PDB entry 7KGF | electron microscopy, 3.42 A resolution | chains A and B of the 3 polymer chains in the assembly

[Chain A (and B)]
Name: Efflux pump membrane transporter
Source organism: Acinetobacter baumannii
Notes: chain B of this document is another copy of the same molecule, construct and numbering; everything in this record applies to it too
UniProtKB: Q2FD70 (Q2FD70_ACIBA); residues 1-1035 here correspond to UniProt positions 2-1036 (UniProt number = residue number + 1)
Chain sequence (1035 residues; row label = number of the first residue in the row):
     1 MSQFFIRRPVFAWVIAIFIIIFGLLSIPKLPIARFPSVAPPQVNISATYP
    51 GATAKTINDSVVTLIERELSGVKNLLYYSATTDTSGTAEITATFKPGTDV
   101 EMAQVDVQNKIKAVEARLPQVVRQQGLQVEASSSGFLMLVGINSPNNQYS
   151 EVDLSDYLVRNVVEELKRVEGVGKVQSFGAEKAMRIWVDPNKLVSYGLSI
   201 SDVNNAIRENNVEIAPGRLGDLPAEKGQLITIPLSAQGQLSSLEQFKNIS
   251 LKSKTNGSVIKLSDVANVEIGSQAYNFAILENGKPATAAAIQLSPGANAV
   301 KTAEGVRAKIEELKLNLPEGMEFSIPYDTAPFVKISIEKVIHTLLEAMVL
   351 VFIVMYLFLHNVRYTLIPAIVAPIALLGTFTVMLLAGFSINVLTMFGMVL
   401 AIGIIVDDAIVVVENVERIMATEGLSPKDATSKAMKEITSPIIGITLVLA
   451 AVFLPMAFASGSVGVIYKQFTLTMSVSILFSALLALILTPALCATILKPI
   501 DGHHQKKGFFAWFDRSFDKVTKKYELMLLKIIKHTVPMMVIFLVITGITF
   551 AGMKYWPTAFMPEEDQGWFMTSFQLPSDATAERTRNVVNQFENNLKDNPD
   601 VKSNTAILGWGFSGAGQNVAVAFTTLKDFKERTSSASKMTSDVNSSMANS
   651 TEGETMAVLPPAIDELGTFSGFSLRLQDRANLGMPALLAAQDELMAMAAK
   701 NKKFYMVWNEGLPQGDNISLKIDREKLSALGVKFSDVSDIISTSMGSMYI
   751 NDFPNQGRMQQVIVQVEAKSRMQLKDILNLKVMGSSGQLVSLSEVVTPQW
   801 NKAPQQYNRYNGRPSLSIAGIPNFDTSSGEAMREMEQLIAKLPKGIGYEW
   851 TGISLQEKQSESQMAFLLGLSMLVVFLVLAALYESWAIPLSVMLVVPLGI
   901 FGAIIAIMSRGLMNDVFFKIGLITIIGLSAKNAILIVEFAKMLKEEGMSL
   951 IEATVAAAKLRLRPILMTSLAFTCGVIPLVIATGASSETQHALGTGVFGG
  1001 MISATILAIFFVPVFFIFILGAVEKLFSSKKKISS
Unresolved in the structure: 501-507, 1028-1035

[Interface between chain A and chain B]
Contacting residue pairs (84):
  Gly51(A) with Pro216(B)
  Thr53(A) with Pro216(B)
  Arg67(A) with Arg168(B)
  Thr84(A) with Arg218(B)
  Lys110(A) with Glu101(B), salt bridge
  Lys112(A) with Gln108(B); Asn109(B), hydrogen bond; Lys112(B)
  Ala113(A) with Gln108(B)
  Ala116(A) with Leu127(B); Gln128(B)
  Gln120(A) with Gln124(B), hydrogen bond (side chain-backbone); Gln125(B)
  Arg123(A) with Gln124(B), hydrogen bond (side chain-backbone); Gln125(B), hydrogen bond (side chain-backbone)
  Trp187(A) with Pro223(B), hydrophobic
  Tyr275(A) with Leu222(B); Pro223(B)
  Ser577(A) with Thr231(B)
  Asp578(A) with Leu229(B); Ile230(B); Thr231(B), hydrogen bond (backbone-backbone)
  Ala579(A) with Thr231(B)
  Thr580(A) with Gln228(B), hydrogen bond (side chain-backbone); Leu229(B); Ile230(B); Thr231(B)
  Glu582(A) with Gly227(B), hydrogen bond (side chain-backbone); Gln228(B)
  Arg583(A) with Leu229(B), hydrogen bond (side chain-backbone)
  Gln617(A) with Gly220(B); Asp221(B), hydrogen bond; Leu222(B); Thr231(B)
  Asp716(A) with Ile232(B); Pro233(B)
  Asn717(A) with Pro233(B)
  Ile718(A) with Ile232(B), hydrophobic; Pro233(B), hydrogen bond (backbone-backbone); Leu234(B); Ser235(B), hydrogen bond (backbone-backbone)
  Ser719(A) with Ser235(B)
  Leu720(A) with Leu234(B), hydrophobic; Ser235(B), hydrogen bond (backbone-backbone); Ala236(B); Gln237(B), hydrogen bond (backbone-backbone)
  Ile722(A) with Gln237(B)
  Arg724(A) with Asn210(B), hydrogen bond (side chain-backbone); Gly238(B), hydrogen bond (side chain-backbone); Gln239(B); Leu240(B); Gln245(B)
  Lys733(A) with Glu209(B); Asn210(B), hydrogen bond
  Phe734(A) with Glu209(B); Asn210(B); Val212(B), hydrophobic; Gly238(B)
  Ser735(A) with Glu209(B)
  Ser738(A) with Val212(B); Ile214(B)
  Ile741(A) with Ile214(B), hydrophobic; Ala236(B), hydrophobic
  Ser742(A) with Ile214(B)
  Met745(A) with Gly217(B); Arg218(B); Leu234(B)
  Ala768(A) with Pro223(B)
  Lys769(A) with Glu225(B)
  Arg771(A) with Leu219(B); Gly220(B), hydrogen bond (backbone-backbone); Asp221(B), hydrogen bond (side chain-backbone); Pro223(B), hydrogen bond (side chain-backbone)
  Met772(A) with Leu219(B); Gly220(B); Ala224(B), hydrophobic; Glu225(B); Gln228(B)
  Gln773(A) with Leu219(B)
  Leu774(A) with Leu219(B); Leu234(B), hydrophobic
  Ile777(A) with Leu219(B), hydrophobic; Leu234(B), hydrophobic
  Gln805(A) with Pro233(B)
Interface residues without a listed pair, chain A (46 interface residues in all): Ala52, Asn109, Asn276, Ala581, Trp800
Interface residues without a listed pair, chain B (41 interface residues in all): Val105, Ala215, Lys226

[In short]
The interface between chain A and chain B involves 46 residues on one side and 41 on the other; the contacts
include 19 hydrogen bonds and 1 salt bridge. Among the polar pairs are Lys110(A)-Glu101(B),
Lys112(A)-Asn109(B) and Gln120(A)-Gln124(B).
Both chains are Efflux pump membrane transporter (Acinetobacter baumannii). Entry 7KGF (Cryo-EM Structures of
AdeB from Acinetobacter baumannii: AdeB-III) was determined by electron microscopy together with 7KGD, 7KGE,
7KGG, 7KGH and 7KGI from the same study.
